3G72 - chain A; structure by X-ray diffraction, 1.90 A resolution.

Chain A:
Protein: Renin
Organism: Homo sapiens
Notes: EC 3.4.23.15
Reference sequence: P00797 (RENI_HUMAN); residues 1-340 here correspond to UniProt positions 67-406 (UniProt number = residue number + 66)
Sequence (340 residues; each row starts with the number of its first residue):
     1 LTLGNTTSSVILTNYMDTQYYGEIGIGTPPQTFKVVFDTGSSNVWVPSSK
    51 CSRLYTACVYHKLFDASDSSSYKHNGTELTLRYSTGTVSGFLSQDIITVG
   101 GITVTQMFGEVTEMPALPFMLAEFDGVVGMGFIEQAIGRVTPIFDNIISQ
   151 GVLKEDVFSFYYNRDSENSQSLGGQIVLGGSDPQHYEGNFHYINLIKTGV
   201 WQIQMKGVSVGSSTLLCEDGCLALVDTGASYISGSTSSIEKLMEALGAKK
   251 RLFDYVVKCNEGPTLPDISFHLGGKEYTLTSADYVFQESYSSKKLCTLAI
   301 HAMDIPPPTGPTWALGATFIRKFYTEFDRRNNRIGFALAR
Unresolved in the structure: 1-3, 167-170
Swiss-Prot annotation at these positions:
  - active site: D38, D226
  - glycosylation (N-linked (GlcNAc...) asparagine): N5, N75
Cystine bridges: C51-C58, C217-C221, C259-C296
Covalently attached groups: N-acetylglucosamine (NAG) linked to N75
Small-molecule neighbours: A6T ((1S,5R)-7-{4-[3-(2-chloro-3,6-difluorophenoxy)propyl]phenyl}-N-cyclopropyl-N-(2,3-dichlorobenzyl)-3,9-diazabicyclo[3.3.1]non-6-ene-6-carboxamide): T18, Q19, V36, D38, G40, S41, W45, V46, P47, A57, H61, L81, Y83, V88, V111, M114, P118, F119, L121, A122, F124, D125, G126, V127, D226, G228, A229, S230

Overview:
Bound to chain A: compound A6T. N-acetylglucosamine is covalently linked to N75. From UniProt: active-site
residues D38 and D226.
Chain A is Renin (Homo sapiens); the structure, Design and Preparation of Potent, Non-Peptidic, Bioavailable
Renin Inhibitors, was determined by X-ray diffraction, deposited together with 3G6Z and 3G70.
